PDB entry 4X20 | X-ray diffraction, 3.50 A resolution | chains B and E of the 5 polymer chains in the assembly

== Chain B ==
Protein: Tubulin beta chain
From: Ovis aries
UniProtKB: D0VWY9 (D0VWY9_SHEEP); the author numbering skips numbers that UniProt does not, so the offset changes along the chain: 1-44 = UniProt 1-44; 47-360 = UniProt 45-358; 369-455 = UniProt 359-445
Sequence (445 residues; each row starts with the number of its first residue; note: 10 numbers in that range are skipped by the numbering (no residue carries them; nothing is unmodelled there)):
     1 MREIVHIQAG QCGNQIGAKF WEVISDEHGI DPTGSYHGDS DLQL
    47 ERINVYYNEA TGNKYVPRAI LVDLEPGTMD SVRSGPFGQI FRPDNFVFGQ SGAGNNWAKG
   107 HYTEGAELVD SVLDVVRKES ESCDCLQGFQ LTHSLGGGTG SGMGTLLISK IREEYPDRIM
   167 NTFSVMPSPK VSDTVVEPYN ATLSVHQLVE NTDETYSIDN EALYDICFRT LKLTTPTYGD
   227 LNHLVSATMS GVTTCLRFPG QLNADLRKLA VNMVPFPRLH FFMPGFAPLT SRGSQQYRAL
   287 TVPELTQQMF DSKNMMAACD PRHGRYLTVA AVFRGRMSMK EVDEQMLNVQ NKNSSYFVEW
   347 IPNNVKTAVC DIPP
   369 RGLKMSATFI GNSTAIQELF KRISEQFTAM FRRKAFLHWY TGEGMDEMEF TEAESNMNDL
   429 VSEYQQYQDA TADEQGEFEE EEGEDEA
Disordered / not traced: 1-2, 441-455
Residues lining bound ligands:
  - 3WY (2-methyl-L-prolyl-N-[(3R,4S,5S)-1-{(2S)-2-[(1R,2R)-3-{[(1S)-1-carboxy-2-phenylethyl]amino}-1-methoxy-2-methyl-3-oxopropyl]pyrrolidin-1-yl}-3-methoxy-5-methyl-1-oxoheptan-4-yl]-N-methyl-L-valinamide): Gln11, Gln15, Pro175, Lys176, Val177, Ser178, Asp179, Tyr210, Thr221, Pro222, Thr223, Tyr224, Gly225, Asn228, Arg278
  - GDP (guanosine-5'-diphosphate): Gly10, Gln11, Cys12, Gln15, Ile16, Asp69, Asn101, Ser140, Gly142, Gly143, Gly144, Thr145, Gly146, Ser147, Val171, Pro173, Val177, Ser178, Glu183, Asn206, Leu209, Tyr224, Leu227, Asn228
  - colchicine (LOC; N-[(7S)-1,2,3,10-tetramethoxy-9-oxo-6,7-dihydro-5H-benzo[d]heptalen-7-yl]ethanamide): Val238, Cys241, Leu242, Leu248, Ala250, Asp251, Lys254, Leu255, Asn258, Met259, Thr314, Val315, Ala316, Val318, Asn350, Lys352, Thr353, Ala354, Ile378

== Chain E ==
Protein: Stathmin-4
From: Rattus norvegicus
UniProtKB: P63043 (STMN4_RAT); residues 5-145 here correspond to UniProt positions 49-189 (UniProt number = residue number + 44)
Sequence (142 residues; each row starts with the number of its first residue):
     4 ADMEVIELNK ATSGQSWEVI LKPPSFDGVP EFNASLPRRR DPSLEEIQKK LEAAEERRKY
    64 QEAELLKHLA EKREHEREVI QKAIEENNNF IKMAKEKLAQ KMESNKENRE AHLAAMLERL
   124 QEKDKHAEEV RKNKELKEEA SR
Disordered / not traced: 4-8, 35-44, 142-145
Differences from the reference sequence: expression tag (4); engineered mutation Ala14 (Cys58 in P63043), Trp20 (Phe64 in P63043)
UniProt features mapped onto this chain:
  - modified residue: Ser46 (Phosphoserine)

== How chain B and chain E interact ==
Pairs across the interface - 29 pairs, chain B then chain E:
  His107(B) - Glu79(E)  salt bridge
  Tyr108(B) - His78(E)  hydrogen bond
  Tyr108(B) - Glu79(E)
  Tyr108(B) - Val82(E)  hydrophobic
  Tyr108(B) - Ile83(E)  hydrophobic
  Thr109(B) - Ile83(E)
  Ala112(B) - Ile83(E)  hydrophobic
  Leu152(B) - Glu79(E)
  Ser155(B) - Leu72(E)
  Ser155(B) - Lys75(E)
  Ser155(B) - Arg76(E)  hydrogen bond (backbone-side chain)
  Lys156(B) - Arg76(E)
  Arg158(B) - Leu72(E)
  Glu159(B) - Leu72(E)
  Glu159(B) - Ala73(E)
  Glu159(B) - Arg76(E)  salt bridge
  Pro162(B) - Glu65(E)
  Asp163(B) - Glu65(E)
  Asn197(B) - Lys75(E)  hydrogen bond
  Thr409(B) - Glu89(E)
  Gly410(B) - Glu89(E)
  Glu411(B) - Ala86(E)
  Gly412(B) - Val82(E)
  Gly412(B) - Lys85(E)
  Gly412(B) - Ala86(E)
  Gly412(B) - Glu89(E)
  Met413(B) - Lys85(E)
  Asp414(B) - Lys85(E)  salt bridge
  Glu417(B) - His78(E)  salt bridge
Interface residues without a listed pair, chain B (20 interface residues in all): Gln193
Interface residues without a listed pair, chain E (14 interface residues in all): Leu68, Leu69

== In short ==
20 residues of chain B and 14 residues of chain E are in contact; the contacts include 3 hydrogen bonds and 4
salt bridges. Polar contacts include His107(B)-Glu79(E), Glu159(B)-Arg76(E) and Asp414(B)-Lys85(E). Ligands of
chain B: GDP, colchicine and compound 3WY.
Here chain B is Tubulin beta chain (Ovis aries) and chain E is Stathmin-4 (Rattus norvegicus). Entry 4X20
(Discovery of cytotoxic Dolastatin 10 analogs with N-terminal modifications) was determined by X-ray
diffraction (same publication as 4X1I, 4X1K and 4X1Y).
